PDB entry 2PYO | X-ray diffraction, 2.43 A resolution | chains J and H of the 10 polymer chains in the assembly

Chain J:
Molecule: 147-nt DNA strand
From: Homo sapiens
Sequence (147 nucleotides; row label = number of the first residue in the row; numbers below 1 keep their minus sign (DA-73 is residue -73)):
   -73 ATCAATATCCACCTGCAGATACTACCAAAAGTGTATTTGGAAACTGCTCC
   -23 ATCAAAAGGCATGTTCAGCTGGATTCCAGCTGAACATGCCTTTTGATGGA
    27 GCAGTTTCCAAATACACTTTTGGTAGTATCTGCAGGTGGATATTGAT
Metal / ion sites: Mn2+ near DG-34 (its only coordinating residue here)

Chain H:
Molecule: Histone H2B
From: Drosophila melanogaster
UniProtKB: P02283 (H2B_DROME); residues 1-122 here correspond to UniProt positions 2-123 (UniProt number = residue number + 1)
Chain sequence (122 residues; numbered 1 to 122; the number before each row is that of its first residue):
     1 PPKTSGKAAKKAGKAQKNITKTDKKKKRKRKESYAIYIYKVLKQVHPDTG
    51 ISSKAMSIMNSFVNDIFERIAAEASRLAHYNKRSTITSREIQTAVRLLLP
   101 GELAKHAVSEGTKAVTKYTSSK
Disordered / not traced: 1-27
Swiss-Prot annotation at these positions:
  - modified residue: Pro1 (N-methylproline), Lys43 (N6-succinyllysine), Lys113 (N6-succinyllysine), Lys117 (N6-succinyllysine)
  - glycosylation: Ser109 (O-linked (GlcNAc) serine)
  - cross-link: Lys117 (Glycyl lysine isopeptide (Lys-Gly) (interchain with G-Cter in ubiquitin))
What the authors report for this chain:
  - binding site for the 147-nt DNA strand: Arg28, Lys29
  - binding site for the 147-nt DNA strand (chain J): Arg28

Interface between chain J and chain H:
Contacting residue pairs (14):
  DA-55(J) - Ser52(H)  phosphate contact
  DA-55(J) - Ser53(H)  hydrogen bond to the phosphate
  DT-54(J) - Tyr39(H)  phosphate contact
  DC-49(J) - Arg28(H)  hydrogen bond to the base
  DC-48(J) - Arg28(H)  hydrogen bond to the sugar
  DA-45(J) - Arg30(H)  sugar contact
  DG-41(J) - Lys122(H)  salt bridge to the phosphate
  DG-35(J) - Ser84(H)  hydrogen bond to the phosphate
  DG-35(J) - Thr85(H)  hydrogen bond to the phosphate
  DG-34(J) - Lys82(H)  phosphate contact
  DG-34(J) - Arg83(H)  phosphate contact
  DG-34(J) - Ser84(H)  hydrogen bond to the phosphate
  DG-34(J) - Thr85(H)  hydrogen bond to the phosphate
  DG30(J) - Arg28(H)  sugar contact
Also at the interface, not in a pair above, chain J (12 interface residues in all): DA-47, DA-33, DT31
Also at the interface, not in a pair above, chain H (12 interface residues in all): Lys29, Glu32

Overview:
The chain J/chain H interface involves 12 residues from each chain, with 7 hydrogen bonds and 1 salt bridge.
Polar pairs include DC-49(J)-Arg28(H), DC-48(J)-Arg28(H) and DA-55(J)-Ser53(H). From the paper: a binding site
for the 147-nt DNA strand at Arg28(H) and Lys29(H); a binding site for the 147-nt DNA strand (chain J) at
Arg28(H).
Here chain J is a 147-nt DNA strand (Homo sapiens) and chain H is Histone H2B (Drosophila melanogaster). Entry
2PYO (Drosophila nucleosome core) was determined by X-ray diffraction.
